Entry 9EAU (electron microscopy, 3.06 A resolution); this record covers chains K and O of the 14 polymer chains in the assembly.

[Chain K (and O)]
Name: Capsid protein
Source organism: Ross river virus (STRAIN T48)
Notes: EC 3.4.21.90; chain O of this document is another copy of the same molecule, construct and numbering; everything in this record applies to it too
UniProtKB: P08491 (POLS_RRVT); residues 111-268 here correspond to UniProt positions 113-270 (UniProt number = residue number + 2)
Amino-acid sequence (158 residues; numbered 111 to 268; the number before each row is that of its first residue):
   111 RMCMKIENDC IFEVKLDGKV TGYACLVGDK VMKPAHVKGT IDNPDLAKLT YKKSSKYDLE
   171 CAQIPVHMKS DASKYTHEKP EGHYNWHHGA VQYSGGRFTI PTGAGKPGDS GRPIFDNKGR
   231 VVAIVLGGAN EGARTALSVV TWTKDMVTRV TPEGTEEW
Disulfides: Cys120-Cys135
Curated features (UniProtKB/Swiss-Prot):
  - region: Lys162 to Tyr167 (Interaction with spike glycoprotein E2), Pro190 to Ala200 (Dimerization of the capsid protein), Asp226 to Arg230 (Dimerization of the capsid protein)
  - motif: Ile151 to Tyr161 (Nuclear export signal)
  - active site (Charge relay system): His146, Asp168, Ser220
  - site: Tyr194 (Involved in dimerization of the capsid protein), Asn227 (Involved in dimerization of the capsid protein), Trp268 (Cleavage)

[How chain K and chain O interact]
Contacting residue pairs - 8 pairs, chain K then chain O:
  Val176(K) with Glu241(O)
  His177(K) with Gly242(O)
  Lys179(K) with Glu241(O), salt bridge; Glu263(O), salt bridge
  Ser180(K) with Glu241(O); Gly242(O); Ala243(O), hydrogen bond (side chain-backbone); Arg244(O)
Interface residues without a listed pair, chain K (5 interface residues in all): Lys184
Interface residues without a listed pair, chain O (10 interface residues in all): Glu191, Gly205, Arg207, Asn240, Gly264

[In short]
Chain K and chain O form an interface of 5 and 10 residues respectively, with 1 hydrogen bond and 2 salt
bridges. Polar pairs include Lys179(K)-Glu241(O), Lys179(K)-Glu263(O) and Ser180(K)-Ala243(O). Curated
annotation (UniProt) lists 3 active-site residues on chain K.
Chain K and chain O are both Capsid protein (Ross river virus (STRAIN T48)); the structure, RRV DKTA VLP in
complex with VLDLR-LBD-Fc, was determined by electron microscopy together with 9E96 from the same study.
